6K4Y - chains D and F of the 10 polymer chains in the assembly; structure by electron microscopy, 3.79 A resolution.

Chain D:
Name: DNA-directed RNA polymerase subunit beta'
Source organism: Escherichia coli K-12
Notes: EC 2.7.7.6
UniProt: P0A8T7 (RPOC_ECOLI); residue numbers follow UniProt; this construct covers 1-1407
Chain sequence (1407 residues; row label = number of the first residue in the row):
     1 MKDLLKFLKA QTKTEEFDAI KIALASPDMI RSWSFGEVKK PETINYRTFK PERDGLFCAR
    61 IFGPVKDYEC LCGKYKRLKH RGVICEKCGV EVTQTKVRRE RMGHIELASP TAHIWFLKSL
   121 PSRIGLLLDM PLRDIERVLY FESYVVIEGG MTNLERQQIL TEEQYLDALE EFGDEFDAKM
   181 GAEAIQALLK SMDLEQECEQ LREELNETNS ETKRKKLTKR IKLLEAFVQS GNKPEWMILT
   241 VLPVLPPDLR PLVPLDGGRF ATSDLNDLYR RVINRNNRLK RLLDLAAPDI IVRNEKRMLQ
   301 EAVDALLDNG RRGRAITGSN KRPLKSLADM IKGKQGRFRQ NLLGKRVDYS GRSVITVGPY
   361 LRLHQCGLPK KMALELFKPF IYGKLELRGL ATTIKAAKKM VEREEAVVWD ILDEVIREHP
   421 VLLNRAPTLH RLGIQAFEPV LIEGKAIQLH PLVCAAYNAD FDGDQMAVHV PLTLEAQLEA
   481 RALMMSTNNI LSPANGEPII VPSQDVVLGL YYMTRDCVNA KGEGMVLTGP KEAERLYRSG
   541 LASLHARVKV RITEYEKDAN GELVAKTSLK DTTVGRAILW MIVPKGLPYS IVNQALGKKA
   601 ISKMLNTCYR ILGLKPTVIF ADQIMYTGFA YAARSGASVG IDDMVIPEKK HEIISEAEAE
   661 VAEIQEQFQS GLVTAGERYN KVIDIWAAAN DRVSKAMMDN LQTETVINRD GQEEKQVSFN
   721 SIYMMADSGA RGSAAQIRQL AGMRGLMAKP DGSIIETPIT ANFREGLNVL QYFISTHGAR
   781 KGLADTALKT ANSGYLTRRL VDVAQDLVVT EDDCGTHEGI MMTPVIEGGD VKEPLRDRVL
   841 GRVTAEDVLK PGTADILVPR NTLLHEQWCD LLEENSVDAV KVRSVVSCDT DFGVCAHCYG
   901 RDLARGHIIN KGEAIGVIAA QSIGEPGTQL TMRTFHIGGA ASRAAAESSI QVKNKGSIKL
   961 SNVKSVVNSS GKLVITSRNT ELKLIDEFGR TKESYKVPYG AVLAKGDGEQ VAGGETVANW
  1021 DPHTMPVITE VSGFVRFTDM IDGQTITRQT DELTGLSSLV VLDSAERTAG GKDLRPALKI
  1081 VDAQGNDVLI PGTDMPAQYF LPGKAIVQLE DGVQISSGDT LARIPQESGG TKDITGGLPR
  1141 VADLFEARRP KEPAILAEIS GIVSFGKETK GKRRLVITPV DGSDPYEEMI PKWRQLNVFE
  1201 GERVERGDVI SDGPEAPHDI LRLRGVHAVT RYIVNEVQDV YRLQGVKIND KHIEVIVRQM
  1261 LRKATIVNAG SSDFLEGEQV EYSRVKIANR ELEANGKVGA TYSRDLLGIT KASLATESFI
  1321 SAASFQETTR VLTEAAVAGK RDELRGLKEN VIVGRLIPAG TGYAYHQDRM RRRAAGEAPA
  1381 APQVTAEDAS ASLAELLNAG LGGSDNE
Unresolved in the structure: 1-15, 933-947, 1127-1134, 1374-1407
Swiss-Prot annotation at these positions:
  - binding site (Zn(2+)): Cys-70, Cys-72, Cys-85, Cys-88, Cys-814, Cys-888, Cys-895, Cys-898
  - binding site (Mg(2+)): Asp-460, Asp-462, Asp-464
  - modified residue: Lys-983 (N6-acetyllysine)
  - mutagenesis: Gln-504 (Q504P: Resistant to antibiotics salinamide A and B), Asn-690 (N690D: Resistant to antibiotics salinamide A and B), Met-697 (M697V: Resistant to antibiotics salinamide A and B), Ala-735 (A735T: Resistant to antibiotics salinamide A and B), Arg-738 (R738C/H/P/S: Resistant to antibiotics salinamide A and B), Ala-748 (A748E: Resistant to antibiotics salinamide A and B), Pro-758 (P758S/T: Resistant to antibiotics salinamide A and B), Phe-763 (F763C: Resistant to antibiotics salinamide A and B), Ser-775 (S775A: Resistant to antibiotics salinamide A and B), Ala-779 (A779T/V: Resistant to antibiotics salinamide A and B), Arg-780 (R780C: Resistant to antibiotics salinamide A and B), Gly-782 (G782A/C: Resistant to antibiotics salinamide A and B), 1 further mutagenesis entry in UniProt
Metal / ion sites: Zn2+ site 1: Cys-70, Cys-88; Mg2+ near Asp-464 (its only coordinating residue here); Zn2+ site 2: Cys-814, Cys-888, Cys-895, Cys-898

Chain F:
Name: RNA polymerase sigma factor RpoD
Source organism: Escherichia coli K-12
UniProt: P00579 (RPOD_ECOLI); residue numbers follow UniProt; this construct covers 1-613
Chain sequence (613 residues; each row starts with the number of its first residue):
     1 MEQNPQSQLK LLVTRGKEQG YLTYAEVNDH LPEDIVDSDQ IEDIIQMIND MGIQVMEEAP
    61 DADDLMLAEN TADEDAAEAA AQVLSSVESE IGRTTDPVRM YMREMGTVEL LTREGEIDIA
   121 KRIEDGINQV QCSVAEYPEA ITYLLEQYDR VEAEEARLSD LITGFVDPNA EEDLAPTATH
   181 VGSELSQEDL DDDEDEDEED GDDDSADDDN SIDPELAREK FAELRAQYVV TRDTIKAKGR
   241 SHATAQEEIL KLSEVFKQFR LVPKQFDYLV NSMRVMMDRV RTQERLIMKL CVEQCKMPKK
   301 NFITLFTGNE TSDTWFNAAI AMNKPWSEKL HDVSEEVHRA LQKLQQIEEE TGLTIEQVKD
   361 INRRMSIGEA KARRAKKEMV EANLRLVISI AKKYTNRGLQ FLDLIQEGNI GLMKAVDKFE
   421 YRRGYKFSTY ATWWIRQAIT RSIADQARTI RIPVHMIETI NKLNRISRQM LQEMGREPTP
   481 EELAERMLMP EDKIRKVLKI AKEPISMETP IGDDEDSHLG DFIEDTTLEL PLDSATTESL
   541 RAATHDVLAG LTAREAKVLR MRFGIDMNTD YTLEEVGKQF DVTRERIRQI EAKALRKLRH
   601 PSRSEVLRSF LDD
Unresolved in the structure: 1-89, 168-212, 237-242, 532-539, 612-613
Swiss-Prot annotation at these positions:
  - DNA-binding region: Leu-573 to Ala-592 (H-T-H motif)
  - region: Arg-584 to Arg-599 (Interaction with anti-sigma factors)
  - motif: Asp-403 to Gln-406 (Interaction with polymerase core subunit RpoC)
  - site: Arg-562 (Interaction with anti-sigma factors)
  - mutagenesis: Ala-553 (A553D: Disrupts the interaction with Escherichia phage lambda antitermination protein Q), Arg-596 (R596D/E: 2-fold reduction in activation of class II Crp-dependent promoters)
From the paper describing this entry:
  - conformationally variable residues (order/disorder transition): Leu-532 to Ser-539

How chain D and chain F interact:
Contacting residue pairs - 63 pairs, chain D then chain F:
  Glu-42(D) / Ile-450(F)
  Glu-42(D) / Arg-451(F)  salt bridge
  Thr-43(D) / Thr-449(F)
  Thr-43(D) / Ile-450(F)
  Ile-44(D) / Ile-450(F)
  Tyr-46(D) / Ile-500(F)  hydrophobic
  Arg-133(D) / Ile-91(F)  hydrogen bond (side chain-backbone)
  Arg-133(D) / Arg-93(F)
  Glu-136(D) / Arg-93(F)  salt bridge
  Arg-137(D) / Ile-91(F)
  Tyr-140(D) / Arg-93(F)
  Glu-142(D) / Ile-91(F)
  Pro-251(D) / Met-507(F)
  Gly-258(D) / Lys-502(F)  hydrogen bond (backbone-side chain)
  Arg-259(D) / Lys-502(F)
  Arg-259(D) / Glu-503(F)  hydrogen bond (side chain-backbone)
  Arg-259(D) / Ile-505(F)
  Phe-260(D) / Lys-502(F)
  Phe-260(D) / Pro-504(F)
  Phe-260(D) / Ile-505(F)  hydrogen bond (backbone-backbone)
  Ala-261(D) / Ile-505(F)
  Ala-261(D) / Met-507(F)
  Thr-262(D) / Pro-504(F)
  Thr-262(D) / Ile-505(F)  hydrogen bond (backbone-backbone)
  Thr-262(D) / Ser-506(F)
  Thr-262(D) / Met-507(F)  hydrogen bond (backbone-backbone)
  Ser-263(D) / Met-507(F)
  Arg-270(D) / Arg-448(F)
  Arg-270(D) / Thr-449(F)
  Arg-271(D) / Gln-400(F)
  Asn-274(D) / Gln-446(F)
  Arg-275(D) / Leu-402(F)
  Arg-275(D) / Asp-403(F)  salt bridge
  Arg-275(D) / Gln-406(F)
  Arg-278(D) / Leu-402(F)
  Arg-278(D) / Asp-403(F)  salt bridge
  Arg-278(D) / Gln-406(F)
  Arg-278(D) / Glu-407(F)  salt bridge
  Arg-281(D) / Glu-407(F)  salt bridge
  Arg-281(D) / Ile-410(F)
  Leu-282(D) / Ile-410(F)  hydrophobic
  Leu-285(D) / Met-413(F)  hydrophobic
  Ala-287(D) / Met-413(F)  hydrophobic
  Pro-288(D) / Lys-377(F)
  Ile-290(D) / Glu-104(F)
  Ile-290(D) / Glu-381(F)
  Ile-291(D) / Gln-406(F)
  Ile-291(D) / Asn-409(F)
  Arg-293(D) / Glu-104(F)  salt bridge
  Asn-294(D) / Tyr-101(F)
  Asn-294(D) / Glu-104(F)  hydrogen bond
  Asn-294(D) / Gln-406(F)
  Glu-295(D) / Gln-406(F)
  Arg-297(D) / Met-100(F)
  Arg-297(D) / Tyr-101(F)
  Arg-297(D) / Glu-104(F)  salt bridge
  Met-298(D) / Leu-402(F)  hydrophobic
  Arg-312(D) / Thr-95(F)
  Arg-322(D) / Glu-508(F)  salt bridge
  Arg-322(D) / Thr-509(F)  hydrogen bond
  Lys-325(D) / His-518(F)
  Gln-335(D) / Asp-516(F)  hydrogen bond
  Gln-335(D) / His-518(F)
Also at the interface, not in a pair above, chain D (46 interface residues in all): Arg-47, Asp-264, Ala-286, Asp-289, Glu-301, Gly-313, Thr-317, Pro-323, Leu-324
Also at the interface, not in a pair above, chain F (40 interface residues in all): Pro-97, Arg-103, Val-380, Ala-447, Ile-452, Pro-453, Lys-496, Pro-510

In short:
Chain D and chain F form an interface of 46 and 40 residues respectively; the contacts include 9 hydrogen
bonds and 9 salt bridges. Among the polar pairs are Glu-42(D)/Arg-451(F), Glu-136(D)/Arg-93(F) and
Arg-275(D)/Asp-403(F). UniProt lists 8 Zn2+-binding residues, 3 Mg2+-binding residues and 13 mutagenesis sites
on chain D. From the paper: conformational variability at Leu-532(F).
Chain D is DNA-directed RNA polymerase subunit beta' and chain F is RNA polymerase sigma factor RpoD, both
from Escherichia coli K-12; the structure, CryoEM structure of sigma appropriation complex, was determined by
electron microscopy.
